PDB entry 7S3I | electron microscopy, 2.51 A resolution | chains A and N of the 5 polymer chains in the assembly

Chain A:
Name: Guanine nucleotide-binding protein G(s) subunit alpha isoforms short
Source organism: Homo sapiens
UniProtKB: P63092 (GNAS2_HUMAN); residues 1-394 here = UniProt positions 1-394
Sequence (394 residues; numbered 1 to 394; the number before each row is that of its first residue):
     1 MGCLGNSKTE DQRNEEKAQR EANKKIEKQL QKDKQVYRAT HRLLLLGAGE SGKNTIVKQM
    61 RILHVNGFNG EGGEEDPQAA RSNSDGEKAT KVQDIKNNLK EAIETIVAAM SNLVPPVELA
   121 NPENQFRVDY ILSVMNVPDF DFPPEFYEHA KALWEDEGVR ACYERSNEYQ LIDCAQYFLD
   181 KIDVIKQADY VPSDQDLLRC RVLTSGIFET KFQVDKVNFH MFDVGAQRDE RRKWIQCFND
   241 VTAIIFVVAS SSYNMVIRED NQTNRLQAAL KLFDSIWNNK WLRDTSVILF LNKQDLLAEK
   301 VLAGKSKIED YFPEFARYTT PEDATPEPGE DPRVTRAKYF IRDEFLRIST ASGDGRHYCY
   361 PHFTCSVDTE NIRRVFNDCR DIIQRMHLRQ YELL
Disordered / not traced: 1-8, 59-204, 256-262
Differences from the reference sequence: conflict Asn54 (Ser in P63092), Ala226 (Gly in P63092), Ala268 (Glu in P63092), Lys271 (Asn in P63092), Asp274 (Lys in P63092), Lys280 (Arg in P63092), Asp284 (Thr in P63092), Thr285 (Ile in P63092); engineered mutation Ser366 (Ala in P63092)

Chain N:
Name: Nb35
Source organism: Homo sapiens
Sequence (128 residues; numbered 1 to 128; the number before each row is that of its first residue):
     1 QVQLQESGGG LVQPGGSLRL SCAASGFTFS NYKMNWVRQA PGKGLEWVSD ISQSGASISY
    61 TGSVKGRFTI SRDNAKNTLY LQMNSLKPED TAVYYCARCP APFTRDCFDV TSTTYAYRGQ
   121 GTQVTVSS
Disulfides: Cys22-Cys96, Cys99-Cys107

How chain A and chain N interact:
Contacting residue pairs (32; chain A residue first):
  Arg228(A) - Thr114(N)  hydrogen bond
  Asp229(A) - Asp109(N)
  Asp229(A) - Ser112(N)
  Asp229(A) - Thr113(N)  hydrogen bond (side chain-backbone)
  Glu230(A) - Asp109(N)
  Glu230(A) - Ser112(N)
  Glu230(A) - Thr114(N)
  Glu230(A) - Tyr115(N)
  Arg231(A) - Asp109(N)  hydrogen bond (backbone-side chain)
  Arg232(A) - Pro100(N)
  Arg232(A) - Phe108(N)
  Arg232(A) - Asp109(N)  salt bridge
  Arg232(A) - Tyr115(N)
  Thr263(A) - Glu46(N)
  Asn264(A) - Glu46(N)  hydrogen bond (backbone-side chain)
  Gln267(A) - Trp47(N)
  Gln267(A) - Thr61(N)  hydrogen bond
  Lys271(A) - Trp47(N)
  Lys271(A) - Asp50(N)  salt bridge
  Ser275(A) - Asp106(N)
  Ser275(A) - Cys107(N)  hydrogen bond (side chain-backbone)
  Ser275(A) - Phe108(N)
  Ile276(A) - Phe108(N)
  Asn278(A) - Arg105(N)
  Asn278(A) - Asp106(N)
  Asn279(A) - Asp106(N)  hydrogen bond
  Asn279(A) - Phe108(N)
  Arg283(A) - Arg105(N)
  Tyr311(A) - Gly62(N)
  Tyr311(A) - Ser63(N)
  Pro313(A) - Gly62(N)
  Ser352(A) - Arg105(N)
Also at the interface, not in a pair above, chain A (21 interface residues in all): Ile235, Leu272, Asp310, Glu314
Also at the interface, not in a pair above, chain N (22 interface residues in all): Lys43, Ser59, Tyr60, Lys65, Ala116, Tyr117

Summary:
Chain A and chain N form an interface of 21 and 22 residues respectively, with 7 hydrogen bonds and 2 salt
bridges. Among the polar pairs are Arg232(A)-Asp109(N), Lys271(A)-Asp50(N) and Arg228(A)-Thr114(N).
Here chain A is Guanine nucleotide-binding protein G(s) subunit alpha isoforms short and chain N is Nb35, both
from Homo sapiens. Entry 7S3I (Ex4-D-Ala bound to the glucagon-like peptide-1 receptor/g protein complex
(conformer 2)) was determined by electron microscopy (same publication as 7S1M).
